PDB entry 8XIW | electron microscopy, 2.85 A resolution | chains B and E of the 7 polymer chains in the assembly

[Chain B]
Name: Methane monooxygenase
Organism: Methylosinus sporium
UniProtKB: Q27RN6 (Q27RN6_METSR); residue numbers follow UniProt; this construct covers 1-395
Amino-acid sequence (395 residues; row label = number of the first residue in the row):
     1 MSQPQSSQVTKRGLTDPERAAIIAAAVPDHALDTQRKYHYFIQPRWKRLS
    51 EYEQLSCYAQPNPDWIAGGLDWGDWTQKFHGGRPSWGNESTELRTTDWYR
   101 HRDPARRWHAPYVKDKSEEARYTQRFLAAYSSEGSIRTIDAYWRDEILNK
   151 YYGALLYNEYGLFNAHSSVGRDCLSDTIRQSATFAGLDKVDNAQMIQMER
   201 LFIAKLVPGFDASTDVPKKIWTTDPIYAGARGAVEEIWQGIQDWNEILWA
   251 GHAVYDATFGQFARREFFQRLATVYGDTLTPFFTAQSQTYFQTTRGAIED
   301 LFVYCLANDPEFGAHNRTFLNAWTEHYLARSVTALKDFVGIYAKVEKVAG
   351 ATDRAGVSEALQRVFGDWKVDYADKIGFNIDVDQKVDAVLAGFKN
Disordered / not traced: 1-3
What the authors report for this chain:
  - conformationally variable residues (order/disorder transition): Pro4 to Thr10

[Chain E]
Name: Methane monooxygenase
Organism: Methylosinus sporium
UniProtKB: Q27RN7 (Q27RN7_METSR); residue numbers follow UniProt; this construct covers 1-526
Amino-acid sequence (526 residues; row label = number of the first residue in the row):
     1 MAISLATKAATDALKVNRAPVGVEPQEVHKWLQSFNWDFKENRTKYATKY
    51 HMANQTKEQFKVIAKEYARMEAAKDERQFGTLLDGLTRLGAGNKVHPRWG
   101 ETMKVISNFLEVGEYNAIAASAMLWDSATAAEQKNGYLAQVLDEIRHTHQ
   151 CAFINHYYSKHYHDPAGHNDARRTRAIGPLWKGMKRVFADGFISGDAVEC
   201 SVNLQLVGEACFTNPLIVAVTEWASANGDEITPTVFLSVETDELRHMANG
   251 YQTVVSIANDPAAAKYLNTDLNNAFWTQQKYFTPALGYLFEYGSKFKVEP
   301 WVKTWNRWVYEDWGGIWIGRLGKYGVESPRSLRDAKTDAYWAHHDLALAA
   351 YALWPLGFARLALPDEEDQEWFEANYPGWADHYGKIYNEWKKLGYEDPKS
   401 GFIPYAWLLANGHDVYIDRVSQVPFIPSLAKGSGSLRVHEFNGKKHSLTD
   451 DWGERMWLSEPERYECHNLFEQYEGRELSEVIAEGHGVRSDGKTLIAQPH
   501 VRGDNLWTLEDIKRAGCVFPNPLAKF
Disordered / not traced: 1-15
Ion coordination: Fe ion site 1: Glu114, Glu144, His147, Glu243; Fe ion site 2: Glu144, Glu209, Glu243, His246
What the authors report for this chain:
  - Fe ion coordination: Glu243

[Interface between chain B and chain E]
Pairs across the interface (5; chain B residue first):
  Arg12(B) with Arg88(E); Leu89(E)
  Asp367(B) with Arg18(E)
  Val370(B) with Arg18(E)
  Asp371(B) with Arg18(E), salt bridge
Other interface residues (no listed pair), chain B (6 interface residues in all): Leu14, Thr15
Other interface residues (no listed pair), chain E (4 interface residues in all): Lys94

[Summary]
Chain B and chain E form an interface of 6 and 4 residues respectively, with 1 salt bridge. The salt-bridged
pair is Asp371(B)-Arg18(E). Glu114(E), Glu144(E), His147(E) and Glu243(E) form the Fe ion site 1. Glu144(E),
Glu209(E), Glu243(E) and His246(E) coordinate Fe ion site 2. The paper reports Fe ion coordination by
Glu243(E); conformational variability at Pro4(B).
Chain B is Methane monooxygenase and chain E is Methane monooxygenase, both from Methylosinus sporium; the
structure, Cryo-EM complex structure between hydroxylase and regulatory component from soluble methane
monooxygenase, was determined by electron microscopy together with 8YRD from the same study.
